Entry 7RHV (X-ray diffraction, 2.00 A resolution); this record covers chains A and B.

== Chain A (and B) ==
Molecule: Enolase
Source organism: Neosartorya fumigata (strain ATCC MYA-4609 / Af293 / CBS 101355 / FGSC A1100)
Notes: EC 4.2.1.11; chain B of this document is another copy of the same molecule, construct and numbering; everything in this record applies to it too
UniProtKB: Q96X30 (ENO_ASPFU); numbering as in UniProt (aligned over 1-438)
Amino-acid sequence (448 residues; each row starts with the number of its first residue; numbers below 1 keep their minus sign (Met-9 is residue -9)):
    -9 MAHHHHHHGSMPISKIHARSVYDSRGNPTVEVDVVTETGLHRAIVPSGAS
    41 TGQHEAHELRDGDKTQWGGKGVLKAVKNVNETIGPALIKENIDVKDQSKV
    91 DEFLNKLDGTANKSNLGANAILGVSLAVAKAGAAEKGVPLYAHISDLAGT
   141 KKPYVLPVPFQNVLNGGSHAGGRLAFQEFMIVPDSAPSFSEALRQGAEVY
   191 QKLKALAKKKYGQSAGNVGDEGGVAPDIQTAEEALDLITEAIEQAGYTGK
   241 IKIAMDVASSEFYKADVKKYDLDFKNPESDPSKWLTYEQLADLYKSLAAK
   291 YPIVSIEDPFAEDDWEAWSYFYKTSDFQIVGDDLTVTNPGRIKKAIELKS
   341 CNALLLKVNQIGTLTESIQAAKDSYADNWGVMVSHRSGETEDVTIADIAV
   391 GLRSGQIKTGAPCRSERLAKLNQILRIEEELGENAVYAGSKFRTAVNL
Unresolved in the structure: -9 to 1, 39-42, 158-163, 268-270 (chain B: -9 to 1, 267-268)
Sequence notes: initiating methionine (-9); expression tag (-8 to 0)
Metal / ion sites: Mg2+: Asp246, Glu297, Asp322
UniProt features mapped onto this chain:
  - active site: Glu211 (Proton donor), Lys347 (Proton acceptor)
  - binding site (substrate): His159, Glu168, Glu297, Asp322, Ser374 to Ser377, Lys398
  - binding site (Mg(2+)): Asp246, Glu297, Asp322

== Chain A / chain B interface ==
Residue-residue contacts (80):
  His7(A) with Glu419(B), salt bridge
  Arg9(A) with Arg416(B); Glu419(B), salt bridge
  Ser10(A) with Leu415(B)
  Val11(A) with Asn412(B)
  Tyr12(A) with Leu183(B); Arg184(B), hydrogen bond (side chain-backbone); Ala187(B), hydrophobic; Leu408(B), hydrophobic; Asn412(B), hydrogen bond (backbone-side chain)
  Asp13(A) with Leu408(B)
  Ser14(A) with Cys403(B); Arg404(B), hydrogen bond (backbone-backbone); Ser405(B)
  Arg15(A) with Gln191(B), hydrogen bond (backbone-side chain)
  Gly16(A) with Ala187(B); Pro402(B)
  Glu21(A) with Arg416(B), salt bridge
  Arg32(A) with Arg416(B)
  Thr55(A) with Arg184(B), hydrogen bond (backbone-side chain); Glu188(B)
  Gln56(A) with Arg184(B); Glu188(B)
  Trp57(A) with Arg184(B); Glu188(B), hydrogen bond (backbone-side chain)
  Leu183(A) with Tyr12(B)
  Arg184(A) with Tyr12(B), hydrogen bond (backbone-side chain); Thr55(B), hydrogen bond (side chain-backbone); Gln56(B); Trp57(B)
  Ala187(A) with Tyr12(B), hydrophobic; Gly16(B)
  Glu188(A) with Thr55(B); Gln56(B); Trp57(B), hydrogen bond (side chain-backbone)
  Gln191(A) with Arg15(B), hydrogen bond (side chain-backbone); Asn17(B)
  Asn207(A) with Asn207(B); Val208(B); Gly209(B); Ala215(B)
  Val208(A) with Asn207(B); Val208(B), hydrogen bond (backbone-backbone); Arg404(B)
  Gly209(A) with Asn207(B)
  Ala215(A) with Asn207(B)
  Asp217(A) with Ser204(B)
  Glu379(A) with Ser405(B)
  Thr380(A) with Ser405(B)
  Glu381(A) with Ser405(B); Ala409(B); Asn412(B), hydrogen bond; Arg416(B), salt bridge
  Pro402(A) with Gly16(B)
  Cys403(A) with Ser14(B); Arg404(B)
  Arg404(A) with Ser14(B), hydrogen bond (backbone-backbone); Val208(B); Cys403(B); Arg404(B); Glu406(B)
  Ser405(A) with Ser14(B); Glu379(B); Thr380(B); Glu406(B), hydrogen bond (backbone-side chain)
  Glu406(A) with Arg404(B); Ser405(B), hydrogen bond (side chain-backbone)
  Leu408(A) with Tyr12(B), hydrophobic; Asp13(B)
  Ala409(A) with Glu381(B)
  Asn412(A) with Val11(B); Tyr12(B), hydrogen bond (side chain-backbone); Glu381(B), hydrogen bond
  Leu415(A) with Ser10(B); Tyr12(B), hydrophobic
  Arg416(A) with Glu21(B), salt bridge; Arg32(B); Glu381(B), salt bridge
  Glu419(A) with His7(B), salt bridge; Arg9(B), salt bridge
Also at the interface, not in a pair above, chain A (43 interface residues in all): Asn17, Ile34, Ser180, Gln203, Ser204
Also at the interface, not in a pair above, chain B (43 interface residues in all): Ile34, Gly161, Ser180, Asp217

== Summary ==
Chain A and chain B each contribute 43 residues to their interface, with 17 hydrogen bonds and 8 salt bridges.
Polar contacts include His7(A)-Glu419(B), Arg9(A)-Glu419(B) and Glu21(A)-Arg416(B). From UniProt: active-site
residues Glu211(A) and Lys347(A), 9 substrate-binding residues and 3 Mg2+-binding residues on chain A.
Both chains are Enolase (Neosartorya fumigata (strain ATCC MYA-4609 / Af293 / CBS 101355 / FGSC A1100)). Entry
7RHV (Aspergillus fumigatus Enolase) was determined by X-ray diffraction (same publication as 7RHW and 7RI0).
